PDB entry 7VLK | electron microscopy, 2.27 A resolution | chains D and G of the 12 polymer chains in the assembly

# Chain D
Name: Translation initiation factor eIF-2B subunit beta
From: Homo sapiens
Reference sequence: P49770 (EI2BB_HUMAN); numbering as in UniProt (aligned over 1-351)
Chain sequence (351 residues; numbered 1 to 351; the number before each row is that of its first residue):
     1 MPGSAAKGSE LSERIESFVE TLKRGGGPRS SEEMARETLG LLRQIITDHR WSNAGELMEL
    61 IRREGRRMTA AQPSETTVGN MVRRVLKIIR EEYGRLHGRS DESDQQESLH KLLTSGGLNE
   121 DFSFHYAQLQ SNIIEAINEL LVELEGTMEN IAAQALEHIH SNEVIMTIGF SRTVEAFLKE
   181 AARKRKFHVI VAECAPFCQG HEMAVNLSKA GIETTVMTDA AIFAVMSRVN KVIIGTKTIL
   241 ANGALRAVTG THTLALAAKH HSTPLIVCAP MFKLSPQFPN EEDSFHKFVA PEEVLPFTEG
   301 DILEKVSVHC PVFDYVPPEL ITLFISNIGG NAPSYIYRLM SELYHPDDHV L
Not modelled in the structure: 1-7, 100-105, 116-120
UniProt features mapped onto this chain:
  - natural variant: V85 (V85E: In VWM2), A127 (A127V: Found in a patient with Rett syndrome-like phenotype; uncertain significance), S171 (S171F: In VWM2), P196 (P196S: In VWM2), G200 (G200V: In VWM2), E213 (E213G: In VWM2), C268 (C268Y: In VWM2), K273 (K273R: In VWM2), V316 (V316D: In VWM2), G329 (G329V: In VWM2)

# Chain G
Name: Translation initiation factor eIF-2B subunit delta
From: Homo sapiens
Reference sequence: Q9UI10 (EI2BD_HUMAN); residue numbers follow UniProt; this construct covers 1-523
Chain sequence (523 residues; numbered 1 to 523; the number before each row is that of its first residue):
     1 MAAVAVAVRE DSGSGMKAEL PPGPGAVGRE MTKEEKLQLR KEKKQQKKKR KEEKGAEPET
    61 GSAVSAAQCQ VGPTRELPES GIQLGTPREK VPAGRSKAEL RAERRAKQEA ERALKQARKG
   121 EQGGPPPKAS PSTAGETPSG VKRLPEYPQV DDLLLRRLVK KPERQQVPTR KDYGSKVSLF
   181 SHLPQYSRQN SLTQFMSIPS SVIHPAMVRL GLQYSQGLVS GSNARCIALL RALQQVIQDY
   241 TTPPNEELSR DLVNKLKPYM SFLTQCRPLS ASMHNAIKFL NKEITSVGSS KREEEAKSEL
   301 RAAIDRYVQE KIVLAAQAIS RFAYQKISNG DVILVYGCSS LVSRILQEAW TEGRRFRVVV
   361 VDSRPWLEGR HTLRSLVHAG VPASYLLIPA ASYVLPEVSK VLLGAHALLA NGSVMSRVGT
   421 AQLALVARAH NVPVLVCCET YKFCERVQTD AFVSNELDDP DDLQCKRGEH VALANWQNHA
   481 SLRLLNLVYD VTPPELVDLV ITELGMIPCS SVPVVLRVKS SDQ
Not modelled in the structure: 1-165, 522-523
UniProt features mapped onto this chain:
  - region: R170 to L179 (May bind the chemical integrated stress response (ISR) inhibitor ISRIB)
  - modified residue: A2 (N-acetylalanine), S12 (Phosphoserine), T86 (Phosphothreonine), S130 (Phosphoserine)
  - natural variant: R209 (R209Q: In VWM4), A228 (A228V: In VWM4), L269 (L269R: In VWM4), R357 (R357Q: In VWM4), R374 (R374C: In VWM4), C465 (C465R: In VWM4), Y489 (Y489H: In VWM4)

# Interface between chain D and chain G
Contacting residue pairs - 82 pairs, chain D then chain G:
  E193(D) - R364(G)  salt bridge
  E193(D) - L463(G)
  P196(D) - R467(G)  hydrogen bond (backbone-side chain)
  C198(D) - R364(G)
  C198(D) - C465(G)  hydrophobic
  H201(D) - L463(G)
  H201(D) - C465(G)
  H201(D) - A472(G)
  H201(D) - L473(G)
  A204(D) - L482(G)
  V205(D) - A472(G)
  S208(D) - H479(G)
  S208(D) - S481(G)  hydrogen bond (backbone-side chain)
  S208(D) - L482(G)
  I212(D) - S481(G)  hydrogen bond (backbone-side chain)
  E213(D) - S481(G)
  T214(D) - S481(G)  hydrogen bond (backbone-backbone)
  T214(D) - L482(G)
  T214(D) - R483(G)  hydrogen bond (backbone-backbone)
  T215(D) - V177(G)
  T215(D) - R483(G)
  T215(D) - L485(G)
  V216(D) - L463(G)
  V216(D) - L473(G)  hydrophobic
  V216(D) - R483(G)  hydrogen bond (backbone-backbone)
  V216(D) - L484(G)  hydrophobic
  V216(D) - L485(G)  hydrogen bond (backbone-backbone)
  M217(D) - L485(G)
  T218(D) - R364(G)
  T218(D) - L463(G)
  D219(D) - P389(G)
  D219(D) - Q422(G)  hydrogen bond (backbone-side chain)
  A220(D) - V418(G)
  A220(D) - G419(G)  hydrogen bond (backbone-backbone)
  A220(D) - Q422(G)  hydrogen bond (backbone-side chain)
  A221(D) - V418(G)  hydrophobic
  A221(D) - Q422(G)
  I222(D) - Q422(G)
  F223(D) - A421(G)  hydrophobic
  F223(D) - Q422(G)
  F223(D) - L425(G)  hydrophobic
  A224(D) - F452(G)
  V225(D) - F452(G)  hydrophobic
  S227(D) - F452(G)
  R228(D) - L179(G)
  R228(D) - D450(G)  salt bridge
  R228(D) - F452(G)
  T249(D) - P389(G)
  T249(D) - A390(G)
  G250(D) - P389(G)  hydrogen bond (backbone-backbone)
  H252(D) - S392(G)  hydrogen bond
  T253(D) - Q422(G)
  T253(D) - V426(G)
  L256(D) - L425(G)
  L256(D) - A429(G)  hydrophobic
  A257(D) - L425(G)
  H260(D) - L425(G)
  H286(D) - Y393(G)
  F288(D) - Y393(G)
  V294(D) - R370(G)
  V294(D) - Y385(G)  hydrophobic
  V294(D) - L387(G)  hydrophobic
  L295(D) - R370(G)
  L295(D) - L373(G)  hydrophobic
  L295(D) - Y385(G)  hydrophobic
  P296(D) - R370(G)
  E299(D) - R370(G)  salt bridge
  E299(D) - R374(G)  salt bridge
  I302(D) - R374(G)
  I302(D) - V377(G)  hydrophobic
  K305(D) - A383(G)
  V306(D) - L373(G)  hydrophobic
  V306(D) - V377(G)  hydrophobic
  V306(D) - A383(G)
  V306(D) - Y385(G)  hydrophobic
  S307(D) - A383(G)  hydrogen bond (backbone-backbone)
  S307(D) - S384(G)
  S307(D) - Y385(G)  hydrogen bond (backbone-backbone)
  V308(D) - Y385(G)
  H309(D) - Y385(G)
  P311(D) - A390(G)  hydrophobic
  D314(D) - P389(G)
Also at the interface, not in a pair above, chain D (50 interface residues in all): H188, A195, F197, E202, K209, G211
Also at the interface, not in a pair above, chain G (43 interface residues in all): Y336, S363, L386, I388, H430, A451, L487, D490

# Overview
50 residues of chain D and 43 residues of chain G are in contact; the contacts include 14 hydrogen bonds and 4
salt bridges. Polar pairs include E193(D)-R364(G), R228(D)-D450(G) and E299(D)-R370(G).
Chain D is Translation initiation factor eIF-2B subunit beta and chain G is Translation initiation factor
eIF-2B subunit delta, both from Homo sapiens; the structure, eIF2B-SFSV NSs C2-imposed, was determined by
electron microscopy together with 7F64, 7F66 and 7F67 from the same study.
